8YB5 - chains B and D of the 4 polymer chains in the assembly; structure by electron microscopy, 4.20 A resolution (low resolution: residue-level contacts below are approximate; hydrogen-bond / salt-bridge calls are withheld).

# Chain B
Molecule: Papain-like protease nsp3
Source organism: Severe acute respiratory syndrome coronavirus 2
Notes: EC 3.4.19.12
UniProt: P0DTD1 (R1AB_SARS2); residues 1-1945 here correspond to UniProt positions 819-2763 (UniProt number = residue number + 818)
Chain sequence (1945 residues; numbered 1 to 1945; the number before each row is that of its first residue):
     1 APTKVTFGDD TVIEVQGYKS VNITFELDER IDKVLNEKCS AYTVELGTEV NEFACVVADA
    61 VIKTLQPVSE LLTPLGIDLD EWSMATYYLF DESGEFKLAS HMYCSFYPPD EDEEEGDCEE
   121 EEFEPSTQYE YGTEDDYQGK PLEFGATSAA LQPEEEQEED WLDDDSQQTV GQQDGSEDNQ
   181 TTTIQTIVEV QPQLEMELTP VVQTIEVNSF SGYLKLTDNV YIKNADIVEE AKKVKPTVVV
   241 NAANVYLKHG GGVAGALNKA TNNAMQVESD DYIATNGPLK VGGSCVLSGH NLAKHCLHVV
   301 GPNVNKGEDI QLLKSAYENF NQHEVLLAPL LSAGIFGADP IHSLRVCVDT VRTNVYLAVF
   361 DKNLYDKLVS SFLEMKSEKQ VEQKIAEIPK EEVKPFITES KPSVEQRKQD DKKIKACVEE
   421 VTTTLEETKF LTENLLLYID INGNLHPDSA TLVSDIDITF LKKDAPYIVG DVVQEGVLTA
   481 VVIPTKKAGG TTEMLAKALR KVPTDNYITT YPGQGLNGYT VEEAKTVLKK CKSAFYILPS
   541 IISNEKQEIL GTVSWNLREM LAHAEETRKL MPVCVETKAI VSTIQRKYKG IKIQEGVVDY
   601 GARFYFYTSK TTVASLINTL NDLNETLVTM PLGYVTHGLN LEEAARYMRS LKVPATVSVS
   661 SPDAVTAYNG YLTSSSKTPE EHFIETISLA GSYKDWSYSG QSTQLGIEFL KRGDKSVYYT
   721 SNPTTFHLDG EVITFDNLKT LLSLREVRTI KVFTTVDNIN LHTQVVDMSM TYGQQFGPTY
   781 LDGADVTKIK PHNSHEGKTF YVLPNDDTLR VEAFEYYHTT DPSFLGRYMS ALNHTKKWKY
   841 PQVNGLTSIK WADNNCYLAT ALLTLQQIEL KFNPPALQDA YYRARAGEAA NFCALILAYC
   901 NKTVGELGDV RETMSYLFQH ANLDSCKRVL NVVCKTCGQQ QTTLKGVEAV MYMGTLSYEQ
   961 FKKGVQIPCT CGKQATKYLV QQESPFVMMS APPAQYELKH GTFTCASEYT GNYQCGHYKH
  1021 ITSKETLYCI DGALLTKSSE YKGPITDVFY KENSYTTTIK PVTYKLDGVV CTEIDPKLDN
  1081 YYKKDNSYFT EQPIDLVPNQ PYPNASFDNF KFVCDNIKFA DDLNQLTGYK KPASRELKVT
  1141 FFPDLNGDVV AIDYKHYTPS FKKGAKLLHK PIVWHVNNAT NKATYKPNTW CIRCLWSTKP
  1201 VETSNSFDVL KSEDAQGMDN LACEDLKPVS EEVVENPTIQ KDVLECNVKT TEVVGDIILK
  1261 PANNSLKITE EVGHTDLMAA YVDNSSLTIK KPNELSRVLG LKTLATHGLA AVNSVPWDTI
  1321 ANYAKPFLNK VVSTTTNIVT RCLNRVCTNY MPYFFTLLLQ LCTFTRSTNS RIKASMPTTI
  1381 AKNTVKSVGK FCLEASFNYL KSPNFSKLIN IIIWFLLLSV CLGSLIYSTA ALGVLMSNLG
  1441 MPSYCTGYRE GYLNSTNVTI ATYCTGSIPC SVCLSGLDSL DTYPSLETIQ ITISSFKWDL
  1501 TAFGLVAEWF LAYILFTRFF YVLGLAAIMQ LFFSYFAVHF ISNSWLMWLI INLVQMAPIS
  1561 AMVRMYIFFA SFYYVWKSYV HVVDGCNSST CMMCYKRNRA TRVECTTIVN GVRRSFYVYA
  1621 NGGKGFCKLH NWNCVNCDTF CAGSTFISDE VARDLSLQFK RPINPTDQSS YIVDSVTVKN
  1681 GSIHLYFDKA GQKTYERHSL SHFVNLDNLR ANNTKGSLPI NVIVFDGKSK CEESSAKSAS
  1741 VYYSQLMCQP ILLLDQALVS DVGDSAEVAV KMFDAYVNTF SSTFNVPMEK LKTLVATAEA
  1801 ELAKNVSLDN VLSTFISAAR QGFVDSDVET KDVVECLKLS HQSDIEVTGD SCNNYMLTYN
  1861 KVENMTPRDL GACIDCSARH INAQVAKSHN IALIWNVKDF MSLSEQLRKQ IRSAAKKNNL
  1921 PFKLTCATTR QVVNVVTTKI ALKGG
Disordered / not traced: 1-1402, 1764-1945
Disulfide bonds: Cys1445-Cys1473, Cys1464-Cys1470
UniProt features mapped onto this chain:
  - zinc finger: Cys934 to Cys971 (C4-type)
  - region: His1581 to Cys1594 (ZF1), Cys1627 to Cys1637 (ZF2)
  - active site (For PL-PRO activity): Cys856, His1017, Asp1031
  - binding site (Zn(2+)): Cys934, Cys937, Cys969, Cys971, His1581, Cys1586, Cys1591, Cys1594, Cys1627, His1630, Cys1634, Cys1637
  - site: Gly1945 (Cleavage)
Reported in the primary citation:
  - mutagenesis - V1458A/L1480A: unchanged binding to Non-structural protein 4 (chain D)
  - mutagenesis - V1458E/L1480E: decreased binding to Non-structural protein 4 (chain D)
  - mutagenesis - D1478A/Y1483A/L1486A/Q1490A, D1478E/Y1483E/L1486E/Q1490E: abolished binding to Non-structural protein 4 (chain D)
  - mutagenesis - R1613A/R1614A, R1613E/R1614E: abolished growth in response to viral replication capacity
  - mutagenesis - R1614Q: unchanged growth
  - mutagenesis - R1614K: abolished growth
  - mutagenesis - R1613A/R1614A: decreased stability in response to integrity of pores

# Chain D
Molecule: Non-structural protein 4
Source organism: Severe acute respiratory syndrome coronavirus 2
UniProt: P0DTD1 (R1AB_SARS2); residues 1-500 here correspond to UniProt positions 2764-3263 (UniProt number = residue number + 2763)
Chain sequence (500 residues; each row starts with the number of its first residue):
     1 KIVNNWLKQL IKVTLVFLFV AAIFYLITPV HVMSKHTDFS SEIIGYKAID GGVTRDIAST
    61 DTCFANKHAD FDTWFSQRGG SYTNDKACPL IAAVITREVG FVVPGLPGTI LRTTNGDFLH
   121 FLPRVFSAVG NICYTPSKLI EYTDFATSAC VLAAECTIFK DASGKPVPYC YDTNVLEGSV
   181 AYESLRPDTR YVLMDGSIIQ FPNTYLEGSV RVVTTFDSEY CRHGTCERSE AGVCVSTSGR
   241 WVLNNDYYRS LPGVFCGVDA VNLLTNMFTP LIQPIGALDI SASIVAGGIV AIVVTCLAYY
   301 FMRFRRAFGE YSHVVAFNTL LFLMSFTVLC LTPVYSFLPG VYSVIYLYLT FYLTNDVSFL
   361 AHIQWMVMFT PLVPFWITIA YIICISTKHF YWFFSNYLKR RVVFNGVSFS TFEEAALCTF
   421 LLNKEMYLKL RSDVLLPLTQ YNRYLALYNK YKYFSGAMDT TSYREAACCH LAKALNDFSN
   481 SGSDVLYQPP QTSITSAVLQ
Disordered / not traced: 1-30, 402-500
Disulfide bonds: Cys63-Cys88, Cys133-Cys150, Cys156-Cys170, Cys221-Cys226
UniProt features mapped onto this chain:
  - site: Gln500 (Cleavage)
Reported in the primary citation:
  - mutagenesis - R303A/R305A/R306A, R303E/R305E/R306E, K450A/K452A, K450E/K452E: abolished growth in response to viral replication capacity
  - mutagenesis - R306K, K450R: unchanged growth (viral replication activity)
  - mutagenesis - R306A, R306E, R306Q: abolished growth
  - mutagenesis - R303A/R305A/R306A: unchanged stability

# Chain B / chain D interface
Pairs across the interface - 35 pairs, chain B then chain D:
  Arg1449(B) with Asn115(D); Gly116(D)
  Tyr1452(B) with Arg112(D); Phe118(D)
  Leu1453(B) with Arg112(D); Thr113(D)
  Val1458(B) with Phe101(D); Phe118(D)
  Gly1476(B) with His31(D)
  Leu1477(B) with His31(D); Asn115(D); Asp117(D)
  Asp1478(B) with Lys67(D); Gly116(D); Asp117(D); Phe118(D)
  Tyr1483(B) with Met33(D); Lys86(D)
  Pro1484(B) with Lys86(D); Ala87(D)
  Ser1485(B) with Pro89(D); Leu90(D)
  Leu1486(B) with Ile49(D); Gly52(D); Leu106(D)
  Glu1487(B) with Gly51(D); Asp195(D)
  Thr1488(B) with His223(D)
  Gln1490(B) with Ser197(D); Ile198(D); Gly224(D)
  Ile1491(B) with Gly224(D); Thr225(D); Cys226(D)
  Thr1492(B) with Cys226(D)
Other interface residues (no listed pair), chain B (20 interface residues in all): Ser1479, Leu1480, Ile1489, Ile1493
Other interface residues (no listed pair), chain D (28 interface residues in all): Cys88, Val103, Thr114
The authors on this interface:
  - interface residues, chain B: Val1458(B), Asp1478(B), Leu1480(B), Tyr1483(B), Leu1486(B), Gln1490(B)

# In short
The interface between chain B and chain D involves 20 residues on one side and 28 on the other. From the
paper: R303A/R305A/R306A, R303E/R305E/R306E and K450A/K452A of chain D, among others, abolish growth in
response to viral replication capacity; interface residues Val1458(B), Asp1478(B) and Leu1480(B) among others;
17 substitutions were tested in all.
Here chain B is Papain-like protease nsp3 and chain D is Non-structural protein 4, both from Severe acute
respiratory syndrome coronavirus 2. Entry 8YB5 (SARS-CoV-2 DMV nsp3-4 pore complex (consensus-pore, C6
symmetry)) was determined by electron microscopy together with 8YAX and 8YB7 from the same study.
